PDB entry 3SPJ | X-ray diffraction, 3.31 A resolution | chain A

# Chain A
Name: Inward-rectifier K+ channel Kir2.2
Organism: Gallus gallus
UniProt: D2YW45 (D2YW45_CHICK); residues 36-378 here correspond to UniProt positions 1-343 (UniProt number = residue number - 35)
Chain sequence (343 residues; each row starts with the number of its first residue):
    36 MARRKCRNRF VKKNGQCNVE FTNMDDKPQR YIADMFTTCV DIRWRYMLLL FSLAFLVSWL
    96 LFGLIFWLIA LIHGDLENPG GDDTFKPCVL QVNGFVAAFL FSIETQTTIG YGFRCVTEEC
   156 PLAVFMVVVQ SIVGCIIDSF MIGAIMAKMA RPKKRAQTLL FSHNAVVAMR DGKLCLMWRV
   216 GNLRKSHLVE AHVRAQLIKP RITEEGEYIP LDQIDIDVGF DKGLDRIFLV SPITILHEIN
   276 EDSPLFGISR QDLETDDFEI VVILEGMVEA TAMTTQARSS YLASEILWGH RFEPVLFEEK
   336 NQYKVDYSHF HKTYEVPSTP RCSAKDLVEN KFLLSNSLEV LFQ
Disordered / not traced: 36-42, 61-69, 373-378
Construct notes: engineered mutation L223 (Ile188 in D2YW45)
Cystine bridges: C123-C155
Ion coordination: K+ site 1: T143, I144; K+ site 2 near T143 (its only coordinating residue here); K+ site 3: I144, G145; K+ site 4: G145, Y146
Reported in the primary citation:
  - mutagenesis - I223L: increased binding to PIP2 (citing earlier work)

# Overview
T143 and I144 form the K+ site 1. I144 and G145 form the K+ site 3. The paper reports that I223L increases
binding to PIP2.
Chain A is Inward-rectifier K+ channel Kir2.2 (Gallus gallus); the structure, Apo inward rectifier potassium
channel Kir2.2 I223L mutant, was determined by X-ray diffraction (same publication as 3SPC, 3SPG, 3SPH and
3SPI).
